Entry 6WG7 (electron microscopy, 8.30 A resolution (very low resolution: no residue pairs are listed; an interface is given only as per-side residue counts)); this record covers chains B and D of the 8 polymer chains in the assembly.

# Chain B
Molecule: 35-nt DNA strand
Sequence (35 nucleotides; numbered 1 to 35; the number before each row is that of its first residue):
     1 AACGATATACCTTTATACCTGTTATACCAGATCAA

# Chain D
Name: HTH-type transcriptional repressor NanR
Source organism: Escherichia coli
UniProt: J7QHT8 (J7QHT8_ECOLX); residue numbers follow UniProt; this construct covers 1-263
Sequence (263 residues; each row starts with the number of its first residue):
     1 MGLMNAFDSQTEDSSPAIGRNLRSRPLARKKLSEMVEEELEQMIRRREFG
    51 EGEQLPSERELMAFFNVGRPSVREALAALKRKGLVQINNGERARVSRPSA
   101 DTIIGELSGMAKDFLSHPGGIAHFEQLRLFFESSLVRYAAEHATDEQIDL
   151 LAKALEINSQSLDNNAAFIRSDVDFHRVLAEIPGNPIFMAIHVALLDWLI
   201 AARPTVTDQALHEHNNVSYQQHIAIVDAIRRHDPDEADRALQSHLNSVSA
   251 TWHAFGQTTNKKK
Disordered / not traced: 1-29, 249-263

# Chain B / chain D interface
At this resolution (8 A) residue pairs are not listed: 7 residues of chain B and 12 of chain D lie at the interface.

# In short
The interface between chain B and chain D involves 7 residues on one side and 12 on the other.
Chain B is a 35-nt DNA strand and chain D is HTH-type transcriptional repressor NanR (Escherichia coli); the
structure, Coordinates of NanR dimer fitted in Hexameric NanR-DNA hetero-complex cryo-EM map, was determined
by electron microscopy together with 6WFQ from the same study.
